8BWE - chains A and B; structure by X-ray diffraction, 2.00 A resolution.

== Chain A ==
Molecule: 14-3-3 protein sigma
Source organism: Homo sapiens
Reference sequence: P31947 (1433S_HUMAN); residue numbers follow UniProt; this construct covers 1-231
Sequence (236 residues; numbered -4 to 231; the number before each row is that of its first residue; numbers below 1 keep their minus sign (Gly-4 is residue -4)):
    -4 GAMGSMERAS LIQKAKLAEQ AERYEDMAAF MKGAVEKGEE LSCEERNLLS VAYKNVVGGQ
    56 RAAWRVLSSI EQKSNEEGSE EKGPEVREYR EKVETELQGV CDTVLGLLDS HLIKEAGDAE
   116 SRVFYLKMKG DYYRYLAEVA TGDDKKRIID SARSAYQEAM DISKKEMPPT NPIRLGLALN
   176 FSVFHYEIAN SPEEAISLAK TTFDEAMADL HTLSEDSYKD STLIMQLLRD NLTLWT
Sequence notes: expression tag (-4 to 0)
Bound ions: Mg2+ near Glu89 (its only coordinating residue here)
Residues lining bound ligands: UH9 ([2-[2-[[2,2-bis(fluoranyl)-2-(3-fluorophenyl)ethyl]amino]-2-oxidanylidene-ethoxy]phenyl]phosphonic acid): Lys49, Gly53, Arg56, Arg129, Tyr130, Leu174, Asn175, Leu218, Ile219, Leu222
UniProt features mapped onto this chain:
  - site (Interaction with phosphoserine on interacting protein): Arg56, Arg129
  - modified residue (Phosphoserine): Ser5, Ser74
What the authors report for this chain:
  - binding site for UH9: Leu218, Ile219
  - conformationally variable residues (helix shift): Leu218, Ile219

== Chain B ==
Molecule: Carbohydrate-responsive element-binding protein
Reference sequence: C9JDF5 (C9JDF5_HUMAN); residue numbers follow UniProt; this construct covers 117-134
Sequence (18 residues; each row starts with the number of its first residue):
   117 RDKIRLNNAI WRAWYIQY
Residues lining bound ligands: UH9 ([2-[2-[[2,2-bis(fluoranyl)-2-(3-fluorophenyl)ethyl]amino]-2-oxidanylidene-ethoxy]phenyl]phosphonic acid): Ile120, Asn123, Asn124, Trp127, Arg128

== Interface between chain A and chain B ==
Contacting residue pairs - 25 pairs, chain A then chain B:
  Gly53(A) with Trp127(B)
  Arg56(A) with Trp127(B); Arg128(B)
  Ala57(A) with Trp127(B)
  Arg60(A) with Trp127(B), hydrogen bond (side chain-backbone); Trp130(B)
  Ser64(A) with Tyr134(B)
  Val178(A) with Arg128(B)
  Tyr181(A) with Tyr131(B); Ile132(B), hydrophobic
  Glu182(A) with Arg128(B), salt bridge; Tyr131(B)
  Lys214(A) with Arg117(B), hydrogen bond (backbone-side chain)
  Thr217(A) with Arg117(B), hydrogen bond
  Leu218(A) with Arg117(B)
  Gln221(A) with Arg121(B)
  Leu222(A) with Asn124(B)
  Asp225(A) with Arg121(B), salt bridge
  Asn226(A) with Asn124(B), hydrogen bond; Arg128(B)
  Leu229(A) with Ala125(B); Arg128(B); Ala129(B); Ile132(B), hydrophobic
  Trp230(A) with Ile132(B)
Also at the interface, not in a pair above, chain A (19 interface residues in all): Trp59, Arg129
Also at the interface, not in a pair above, chain B (12 interface residues in all): Ile120

== Summary ==
The interface between chain A and chain B involves 19 residues on one side and 12 on the other, with 4
hydrogen bonds and 2 salt bridges. Polar contacts include Glu182(A)-Arg128(B), Asp225(A)-Arg121(B) and
Arg60(A)-Trp127(B). The paper reports a binding site for UH9 at Leu218(A) and Ile219(A); conformational
variability at Leu218(A) and Ile219(A).
Here chain A is 14-3-3 protein sigma (Homo sapiens) and chain B is Carbohydrate-responsive element-binding
protein. Entry 8BWE (Small molecule stabilizer for 14-3-3/ChREBP (Cmd 43)) was determined by X-ray diffraction
(same publication as 8BTQ, 8BWH and 8C1Y).
